Entry 3RZO (X-ray diffraction, 3.00 A resolution); this record covers chains B and C of the 12 polymer chains in the assembly.

# Chain B
Name: DNA-directed RNA polymerase II subunit RPB2
Organism: Saccharomyces cerevisiae S288c
Notes: EC 2.7.7.6
Reference sequence: P08518 (RPB2_YEAST); residues 1-1224 here = UniProt positions 1-1224
Amino-acid sequence (1224 residues; row label = number of the first residue in the row):
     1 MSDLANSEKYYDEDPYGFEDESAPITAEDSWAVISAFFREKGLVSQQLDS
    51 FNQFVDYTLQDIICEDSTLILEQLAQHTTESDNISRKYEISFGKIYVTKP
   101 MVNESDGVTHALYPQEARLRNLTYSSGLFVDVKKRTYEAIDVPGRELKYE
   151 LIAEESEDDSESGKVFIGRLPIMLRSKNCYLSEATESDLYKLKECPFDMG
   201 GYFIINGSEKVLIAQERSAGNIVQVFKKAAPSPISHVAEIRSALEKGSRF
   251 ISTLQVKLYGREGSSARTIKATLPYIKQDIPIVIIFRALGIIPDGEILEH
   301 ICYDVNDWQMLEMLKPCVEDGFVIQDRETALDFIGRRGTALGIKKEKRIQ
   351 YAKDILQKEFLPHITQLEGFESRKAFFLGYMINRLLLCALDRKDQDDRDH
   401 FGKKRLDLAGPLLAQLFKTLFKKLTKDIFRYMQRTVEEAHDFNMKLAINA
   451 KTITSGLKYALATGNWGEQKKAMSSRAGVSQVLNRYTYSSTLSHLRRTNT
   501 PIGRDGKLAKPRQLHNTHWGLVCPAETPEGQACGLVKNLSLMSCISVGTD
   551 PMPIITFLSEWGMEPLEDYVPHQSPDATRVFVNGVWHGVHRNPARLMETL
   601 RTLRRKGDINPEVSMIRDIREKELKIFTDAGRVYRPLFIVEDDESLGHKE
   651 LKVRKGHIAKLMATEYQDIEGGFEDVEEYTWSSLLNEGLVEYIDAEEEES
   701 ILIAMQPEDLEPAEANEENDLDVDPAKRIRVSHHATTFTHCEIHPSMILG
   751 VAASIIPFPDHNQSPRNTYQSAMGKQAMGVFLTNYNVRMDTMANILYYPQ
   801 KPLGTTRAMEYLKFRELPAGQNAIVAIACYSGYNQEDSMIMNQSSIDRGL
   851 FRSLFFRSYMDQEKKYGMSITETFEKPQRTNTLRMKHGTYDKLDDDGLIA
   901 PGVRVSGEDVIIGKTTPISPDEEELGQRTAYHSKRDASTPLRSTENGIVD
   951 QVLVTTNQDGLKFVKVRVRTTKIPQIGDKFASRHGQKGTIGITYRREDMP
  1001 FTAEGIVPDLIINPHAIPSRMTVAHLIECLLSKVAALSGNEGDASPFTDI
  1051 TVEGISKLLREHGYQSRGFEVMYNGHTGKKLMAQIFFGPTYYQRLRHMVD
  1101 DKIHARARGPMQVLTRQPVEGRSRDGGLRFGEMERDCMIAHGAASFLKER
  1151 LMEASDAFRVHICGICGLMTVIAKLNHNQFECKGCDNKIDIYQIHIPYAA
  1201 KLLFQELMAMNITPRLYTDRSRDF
Disordered / not traced: 1-19, 71-88, 142-163, 336-344, 438-445, 503-508, 669-677, 716-721, 920-932
Ion coordination: Zn2+: Cys1163, Cys1166, Cys1182, Cys1185
What the authors report for this chain:
  - binding site for the 4-nt RNA strand: Lys979, Lys987

# Chain C
Name: DNA-directed RNA polymerase II subunit RPB3
Organism: Saccharomyces cerevisiae S288c
Reference sequence: P16370 (RPB3_YEAST); numbering as in UniProt (aligned over 1-318)
Amino-acid sequence (318 residues; row label = number of the first residue in the row):
     1 MSEEGPQVKIREASKDNVDFILSNVDLAMANSLRRVMIAEIPTLAIDSVE
    51 VETNTTVLADEFIAHRLGLIPLQSMDIEQLEYSRDCFCEDHCDKCSVVLT
   101 LQAFGESESTTNVYSKDLVIVSNLMGRNIGHPIIQDKEGNGVLICKLRKG
   151 QELKLTCVAKKGIAKEHAKWGPAAAIEFEYDPWNKLKHTDYWYEQDSAKE
   201 WPQSKNCEYEDPPNEGDPFDYKAQADTFYMNVESVGSIPVDQVVVRGIDT
   251 LQKKVASILLALTQMDQDKVNFASGDNNTASNMLGSNEDVMMTGAEQDPY
   301 SNASQMGNTGSGGYDNAW
Disordered / not traced: 1-2, 269-318
Ion coordination: Zn2+: Cys86, Cys88, Cys92, Cys95
Swiss-Prot annotation at these positions:
  - binding site (Zn(2+)): Cys86, Cys88, Cys92, Cys95
  - modified residue: Ser2 (N-acetylserine)
  - natural variant: Ala30 (A30D: In mutant RPB3-1)
  - mutagenesis: Lys9 (K9E: Transcript termination readthrough)

# Chain B / chain C interface
Residue-residue contacts (83):
  Asn786(B) with Val57(C)
  Tyr797(B) with Glu61(C); Phe62(C), hydrophobic
  Tyr798(B) with Phe62(C), hydrophobic; His65(C); Arg66(C), hydrogen bond
  Ser844(B) with Ala168(C)
  Asp847(B) with His65(C); His167(C), hydrogen bond (backbone-side chain); Ala168(C), hydrogen bond (side chain-backbone)
  Arg848(B) with His65(C); Leu69(C); Ala168(C)
  Gly849(B) with His65(C)
  Arg852(B) with His65(C)
  Leu854(B) with Ala59(C), hydrophobic
  Arg969(B) with Ala59(C); Asp60(C), salt bridge; Glu61(C), salt bridge
  Thr971(B) with Glu61(C), hydrogen bond
  Arg995(B) with Lys165(C)
  Arg996(B) with Arg34(C); Ile38(C); Ala173(C), hydrogen bond (side chain-backbone); Ala174(C), hydrogen bond (side chain-backbone)
  Glu997(B) with Arg34(C); Arg35(C), hydrogen bond (backbone-side chain); Ile38(C); Ala39(C)
  Asp998(B) with Arg35(C), salt bridge
  Phe1001(B) with Arg34(C); Phe178(C), hydrophobic
  Ala1003(B) with Glu177(C); Phe178(C), hydrogen bond (backbone-backbone)
  Glu1004(B) with Ala175(C); Glu177(C)
  Gly1005(B) with Ala175(C); Ile176(C)
  Arg1060(B) with Lys199(C), hydrogen bond (side chain-backbone); Glu200(C), hydrogen bond (side chain-backbone); Trp201(C); Pro202(C)
  Gly1063(B) with Pro202(C)
  Tyr1064(B) with Pro202(C)
  Gln1065(B) with Glu200(C), hydrogen bond (side chain-backbone); Trp201(C); Pro202(C)
  Arg1067(B) with Glu194(C), salt bridge
  Phe1069(B) with Trp192(C); Trp201(C), hydrophobic
  Glu1070(B) with Trp201(C)
  Val1071(B) with Tyr191(C), hydrophobic
  Tyr1073(B) with Phe178(C); Glu179(C); Tyr180(C), hydrophobic
  Gly1075(B) with Asn31(C); Arg34(C), hydrogen bond (backbone-side chain); Arg35(C), hydrogen bond (backbone-side chain)
  His1076(B) with Asn31(C), hydrogen bond (backbone-side chain); Arg35(C)
  Thr1077(B) with Leu27(C); Asn31(C)
  Gly1078(B) with Leu27(C); Asn31(C), hydrogen bond (backbone-side chain); Phe178(C); Tyr180(C)
  Lys1079(B) with Leu27(C); Tyr180(C); His188(C)
  Lys1080(B) with Tyr180(C), hydrogen bond (backbone-side chain); Asp181(C), hydrogen bond (side chain-backbone); His188(C)
  Leu1081(B) with His188(C); Thr189(C), hydrogen bond (backbone-side chain)
  Met1082(B) with Lys187(C); His188(C); Thr189(C); Asp190(C), hydrogen bond (backbone-backbone)
  Gln1084(B) with Thr189(C), hydrogen bond; Asp190(C), hydrogen bond (side chain-backbone); Tyr191(C); Trp192(C); Trp201(C)
Other interface residues (no listed pair), chain B (44 interface residues in all): Tyr785, Ile948, Thr970, Met999, Thr1002, Asn1074, Ala1083
Other interface residues (no listed pair), chain C (38 interface residues in all): Asn184

# In short
Chain B and chain C form an interface of 44 and 38 residues respectively; the contacts include 21 hydrogen
bonds and 4 salt bridges. Polar pairs include Arg969(B)-Asp60(C), Arg969(B)-Glu61(C) and Asp998(B)-Arg35(C).
The paper reports a binding site for the 4-nt RNA strand at Lys979(B) and Lys987(B).
Chain B is DNA-directed RNA polymerase II subunit RPB2 and chain C is DNA-directed RNA polymerase II subunit
RPB3, both from Saccharomyces cerevisiae S288c; the structure, RNA Polymerase II Initiation Complex with a
4-nt RNA, was determined by X-ray diffraction together with 3RZD, 3S14, 3S15, 3S16, 3S17, 3S1M and 5 further
entries from the same study.
